7RJD - chains D and F of the 10 polymer chains in the assembly; structure by electron microscopy, 3.20 A resolution.

== Chain D ==
Name: Ubiquinol--cytochrome-c reductase catalytic subunit
From: Candida albicans (strain SC5314 / ATCC MYA-2876)
UniProtKB: A0A1D8PHA3 (A0A1D8PHA3_CANAL); residues 1-288 here = UniProt positions 1-288
Sequence (288 residues; each row starts with the number of its first residue):
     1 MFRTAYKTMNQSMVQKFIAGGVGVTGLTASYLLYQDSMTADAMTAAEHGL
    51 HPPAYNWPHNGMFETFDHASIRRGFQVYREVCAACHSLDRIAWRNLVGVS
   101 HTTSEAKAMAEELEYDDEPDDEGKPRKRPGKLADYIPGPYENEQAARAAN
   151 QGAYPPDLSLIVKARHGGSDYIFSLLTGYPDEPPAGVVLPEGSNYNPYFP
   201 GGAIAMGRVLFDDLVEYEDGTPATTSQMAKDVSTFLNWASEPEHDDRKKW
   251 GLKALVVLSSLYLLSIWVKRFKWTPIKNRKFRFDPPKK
Unresolved in the structure: 1-42, 287-288
Swiss-Prot annotation at these positions:
  - binding site (heme c): Cys82, Cys85, His86
Covalent attachments: heme c (HEC) linked to Cys82, Cys85
Metal / ion sites: heme c Fe near His86 (its only coordinating residue here)
Residues lining bound ligands: heme c (HEC): Val81, Ala84, His86, Asn150, Ala153, Pro155, Pro156, Leu158, Ile161, Arg165, Tyr171, Ile172, Leu175, Leu176, Phe199, Ile204, Ala205, Met206, Val209, Leu210, Val232, Leu236

== Chain F ==
Name: Ubiquinol--cytochrome-c reductase subunit 8
From: Candida albicans (strain SC5314 / ATCC MYA-2876)
UniProtKB: A0A1D8PHA2 (A0A1D8PHA2_CANAL); residues 1-95 here = UniProt positions 1-95
Sequence (95 residues; each row starts with the number of its first residue):
     1 MAGAPHPHTYMGWWGSLGSPKQKYITQYTISPYAAKPLKGAAYNAVFNTF
    51 RRTKNQFLYVAIPFVVVWSIWTRARDYNEYLYTKEGREELERVNV
Unresolved in the structure: 1-8, 94-95

== Interface between chain D and chain F ==
Residue-residue contacts - 27 pairs, chain D then chain F:
  Thr44(D) with Tyr82(F)
  Trp267(D) with Leu38(F)
  Arg270(D) with Leu38(F)
  Phe271(D) with Pro32(F), hydrophobic; Tyr33(F), hydrophobic; Pro37(F), hydrophobic
  Thr274(D) with Pro37(F)
  Pro275(D) with Thr29(F), hydrogen bond (backbone-side chain); Ile30(F); Pro32(F)
  Asn278(D) with Ala35(F)
  Arg279(D) with Gln27(F); Tyr28(F)
  Lys280(D) with Thr26(F); Gln27(F); Tyr28(F), hydrogen bond (backbone-backbone)
  Phe281(D) with Thr26(F); Gln27(F)
  Arg282(D) with Tyr24(F); Ile25(F); Thr26(F), hydrogen bond (backbone-backbone); Tyr28(F)
  Phe283(D) with Lys23(F); Tyr24(F); Ile25(F), hydrophobic
  Asp284(D) with Tyr24(F)
  Pro286(D) with Tyr24(F)
Interface residues without a listed pair, chain D (16 interface residues in all): Met43, Pro285
Interface residues without a listed pair, chain F (15 interface residues in all): Lys36

== Overview ==
16 residues of chain D and 15 residues of chain F are in contact; the contacts include 3 hydrogen bonds. Among
the polar pairs are Pro275(D)-Thr29(F), Lys280(D)-Tyr28(F) and Arg282(D)-Thr26(F). Heme c is covalently linked
to Cys82(D).
Here chain D is Ubiquinol--cytochrome-c reductase catalytic subunit and chain F is Ubiquinol--cytochrome-c
reductase subunit 8, both from Candida albicans (strain SC5314 / ATCC MYA-2876). Entry 7RJD (Complex III2 from
Candida albicans, inhibitor free, Rieske head domain in c position) was determined by electron microscopy
together with 7RJA, 7RJB, 7RJC and 7RJE from the same study.
